Entry 2B7R (X-ray diffraction, 1.70 A resolution); this record covers chain A.

[Chain A]
Protein: Fumarate reductase flavoprotein subunit
Organism: Shewanella frigidimarina
Notes: EC 1.3.99.1
Reference sequence: Q02469 (FRDA_SHEFR); residues 1-571 here correspond to UniProt positions 26-596 (UniProt number = residue number + 25)
Sequence (571 residues; row label = number of the first residue in the row):
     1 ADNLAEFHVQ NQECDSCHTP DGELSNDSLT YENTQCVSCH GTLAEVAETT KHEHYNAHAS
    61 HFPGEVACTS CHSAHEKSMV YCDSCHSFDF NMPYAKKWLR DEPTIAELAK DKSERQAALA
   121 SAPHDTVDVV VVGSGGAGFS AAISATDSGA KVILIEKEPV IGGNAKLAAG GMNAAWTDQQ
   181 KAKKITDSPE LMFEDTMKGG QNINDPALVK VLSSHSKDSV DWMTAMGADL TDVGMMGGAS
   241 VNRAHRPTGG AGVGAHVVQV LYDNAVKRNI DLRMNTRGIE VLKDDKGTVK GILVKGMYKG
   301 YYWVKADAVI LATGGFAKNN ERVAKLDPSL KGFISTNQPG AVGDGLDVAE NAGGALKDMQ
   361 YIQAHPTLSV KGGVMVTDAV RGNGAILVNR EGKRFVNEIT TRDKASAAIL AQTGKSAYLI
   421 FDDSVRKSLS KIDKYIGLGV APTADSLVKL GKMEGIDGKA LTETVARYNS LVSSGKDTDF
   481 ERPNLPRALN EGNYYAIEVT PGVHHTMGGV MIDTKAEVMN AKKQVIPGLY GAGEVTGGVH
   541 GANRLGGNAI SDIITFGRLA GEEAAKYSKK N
Not modelled in the structure: 569-571
Sequence notes: engineered mutation D378 (Glu403 in Q02469)
Covalently attached groups: heme (HEM) linked to C14, C17, C36, C39, C68, C71, C82, C85
Bound ions: heme Fe (4 sites), coordinated by H8, H18, H40, H58, H61, H72, H75, H86; Na+: T506, M507, G508, E534, T536
Small-molecule neighbours:
  - FAD (flavin-adenine dinucleotide): V132, G133, S134, G135, G136, A137, I155, E156, K157, E158, G162, G163, N164, A165, L167, A168, A169, G170, G171, V253, T276, R277, G278, A312, T313, G314, T336, N337, Q338, D344, G345, M375, H504, H505, A532, G533, E534, R544, G547, N548, A549, I550, I553
  - fumaric acid (FUM): A169, G170, M236, H365, M375, V376, T377, D378, R402, H504, R544, L545, G546, G547
  - heme (HEM), molecule 1: L4, F7, H8, Q12, S16, Q35, H40, H72, P93, Y94
  - heme (HEM), molecule 2: A5, H8, V9, S16, H18, L24, L29, T69, S73, A74, H75, E76, Y298
  - heme (HEM), molecule 3: V37, H40, G41, T42, L43, V46, T50, H52, A57, H58, V66, A67, S70, H72, V80, F90, N91, M92, P93
  - heme (HEM), molecule 4: H54, Y55, N56, A57, S60, H61, F62, Y81, S84, H86, F88, L167, N337, Q338, V374, M375, K431, K434, Y435, L438

[Overview]
Ligands of chain A: flavin-adenine dinucleotide and fumaric acid. Covalently linked heme: at C14, C36, C68 and
C82. H8 and H40 coordinate a heme Fe ion.
Chain A is Fumarate reductase flavoprotein subunit (Shewanella frigidimarina); the structure, Structure of
E378D mutant flavocytochrome c3, was determined by X-ray diffraction, deposited together with 2B7S.
